Entry 7LN0 (electron microscopy, 2.98 A resolution); this record covers chains D and E of the 7 polymer chains in the assembly.

== Chain D (and E) ==
Name: Transitional endoplasmic reticulum ATPase
From: Homo sapiens
Notes: EC 3.6.4.6; chain E of this document is another copy of the same molecule, construct and numbering; everything in this record applies to it too
UniProtKB: P55072 (TERA_HUMAN); residues 1-806 here = UniProt positions 1-806
Sequence (806 residues; row label = number of the first residue in the row):
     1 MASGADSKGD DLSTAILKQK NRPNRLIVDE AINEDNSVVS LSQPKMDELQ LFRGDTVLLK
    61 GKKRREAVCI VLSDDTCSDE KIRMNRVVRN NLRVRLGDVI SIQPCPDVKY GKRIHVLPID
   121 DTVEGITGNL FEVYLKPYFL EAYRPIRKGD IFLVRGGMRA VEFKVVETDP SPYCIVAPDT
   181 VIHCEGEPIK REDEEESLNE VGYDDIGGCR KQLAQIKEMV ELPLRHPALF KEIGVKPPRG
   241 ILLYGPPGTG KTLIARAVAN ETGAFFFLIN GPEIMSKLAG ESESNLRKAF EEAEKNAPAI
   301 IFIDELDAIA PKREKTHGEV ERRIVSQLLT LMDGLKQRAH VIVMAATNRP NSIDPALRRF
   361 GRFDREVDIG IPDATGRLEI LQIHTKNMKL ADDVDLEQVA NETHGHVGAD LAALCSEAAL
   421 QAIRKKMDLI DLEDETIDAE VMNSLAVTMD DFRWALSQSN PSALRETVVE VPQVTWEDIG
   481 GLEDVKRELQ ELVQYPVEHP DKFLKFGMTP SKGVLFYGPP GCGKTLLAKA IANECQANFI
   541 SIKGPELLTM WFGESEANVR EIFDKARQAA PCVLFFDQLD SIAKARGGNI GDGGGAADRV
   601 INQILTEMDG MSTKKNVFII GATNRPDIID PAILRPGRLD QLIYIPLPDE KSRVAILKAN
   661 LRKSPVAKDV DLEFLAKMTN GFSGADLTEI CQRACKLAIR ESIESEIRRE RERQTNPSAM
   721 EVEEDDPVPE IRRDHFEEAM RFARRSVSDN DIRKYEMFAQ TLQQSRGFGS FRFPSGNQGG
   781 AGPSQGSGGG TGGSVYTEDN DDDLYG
Unresolved in the structure: 1-11, 715-726, 776-806 (chain E: 1-11, 715-726, 767-806)
Differences from the reference sequence: engineered mutation E232 (Ala in P55072), Q578 (Glu in P55072)
Bound ions: Mg2+ site 1: T252 (together with ATP); Mg2+ site 2: T525 (together with ATP)
Residues lining bound ligands:
  - ATP (adenosine-5'-triphosphate), molecule 1: D205, I206, G207, C209, P246, P247, G248, T249, G250, K251, T252, L253, R256, E305, N348, I380, H384, V407, G408, A409
  - ATP, molecule 2: D333, A356, R359, R362
  - ATP, molecule 3: D478, I479, G480, L482, P519, P520, G521, C522, G523, K524, T525, L526, Q578, N624, I656, N660, G684, A685, T688
  - ATP, molecule 4: D609, R635, R638
UniProt features mapped onto this chain:
  - region: T797 to G806 (Interaction with UBXN6)
  - motif: D802 to G806 (PIM motif)
  - binding site (ATP): P247 to L253, N348, H384, G521 to L526
  - modified residue: A2 (N-acetylalanine), S3 (Phosphoserine), S7 (Phosphoserine), S13 (Phosphoserine), S37 (Phosphoserine), K315 (N6,N6,N6-trimethyllysine), T436 (Phosphothreonine), S462 (Phosphoserine), K502 (N6-acetyllysine), K505 (N6-acetyllysine), K668 (N6-acetyllysine), S702 (Phosphoserine), K754 (N6-acetyllysine), S770 (Phosphoserine), S775 (Phosphoserine), S787 (Phosphoserine), Y805 (Phosphotyrosine)
  - cross-link (Glycyl lysine isopeptide (Lys-Gly)): K8 (interchain with G-Cter in SUMO2), K18 (interchain with G-Cter in SUMO2)
  - natural variant: R95 (R95G: In IBMPFD1), G97 (G97E: In CMT2Y), I126 (I126F: In IBMPFD1; uncertain significance), R155 (R155C: In IBMPFD1; R155H: In FTDALS6 and IBMPFD1; R155L: In IBMPFD1; R155P: In IBMPFD1; R155S: In IBMPFD1), R159 (R159G: In FTDALS6; R159H: In IBMPFD1), A160 (A160T: In IBMPFD1; uncertain significance), E185 (E185K: In CMT2Y), R191 (R191Q: In FTDALS6 and IBMPFD1), L198 (L198W: In IBMPFD1), E232 (A232E: In IBMPFD1; this construct carries the variant), I254 (I254F: In IBMPFD1; uncertain significance), I369 (I369T: In IBMPFD1; uncertain significance), 2 further natural variant entries in UniProt
  - mutagenesis: F52 to D55 (Abolishes interaction with NPLOC4; when associated with A-110), R53 (R53A: Minor effect on affinity for ATP and ADP), R86 (R86A: Strongly increased affinity for ATP. Strongly reduced affinity for ADP), Y110 (Y110A: Abolishes interaction with NPLOC4; when associated with 52-A--A-55), R113 to H115 (Severely reduced binding to DERL1), F131 (F131R: Severely reduced binding to DERL1), L140 (L140D: Severely reduced binding to DERL1), D179 (D179R: No effect on binding to DERL1), H183 (H183W: Severely reduced binding to DERL1), K251 (K251Q: Impairs ERAD degradation of HMGCR and does not inhibit interaction with RHBDD1; when associated with Q-524), E305 (E305Q: Defect in ubiquitin-dependent protein degradation by the proteasome; when associated with Q-578), K312 (K312A: Does not affect methylation by VCPKMT), 7 further mutagenesis entries in UniProt
Reported in the primary citation:
  - mutagenesis - W551A/F552A, R599A: abolished catalytic activity
  - mutagenesis - I590A/D592A: unchanged catalytic activity
  - mutagenesis - L464A: decreased catalytic activity
  - disease-associated variants - A232E: increased catalytic activity (citing earlier work)
  - mutagenesis - E578Q: decreased catalytic activity (citing earlier work)

== How chain D and chain E interact ==
Contacting residue pairs (219):
  L12(D) - Q421(E)
  L12(D) - R424(E)
  A15(D) - M427(E)  hydrophobic
  A15(D) - D428(E)
  I16(D) - L432(E)  hydrophobic
  K18(D) - D431(E)
  K18(D) - E433(E)
  Q19(D) - D431(E)
  Q19(D) - E433(E)
  K20(D) - D428(E)
  K20(D) - D431(E)
  R22(D) - D431(E)  salt bridge
  R22(D) - D434(E)  salt bridge
  R25(D) - E433(E)  salt bridge
  R25(D) - D434(E)  salt bridge
  E218(D) - R424(E)  salt bridge
  L222(D) - I423(E)  hydrophobic
  L222(D) - L432(E)  hydrophobic
  R225(D) - L432(E)
  H226(D) - I430(E)
  H226(D) - D431(E)
  H226(D) - L432(E)
  H226(D) - D434(E)  hydrogen bond (side chain-backbone)
  A228(D) - M442(E)
  L229(D) - I423(E)  hydrophobic
  L229(D) - M427(E)  hydrophobic
  L229(D) - I437(E)  hydrophobic
  L229(D) - M442(E)
  L229(D) - L445(E)  hydrophobic
  F230(D) - I423(E)  hydrophobic
  K231(D) - E195(E)  salt bridge
  E232(D) - K389(E)
  E232(D) - M442(E)
  I233(D) - M388(E)
  I233(D) - K389(E)
  I233(D) - A419(E)
  I233(D) - A422(E)  hydrophobic
  I233(D) - I423(E)  hydrophobic
  I233(D) - L445(E)  hydrophobic
  I233(D) - V447(E)  hydrophobic
  G234(D) - N387(E)
  G234(D) - M388(E)
  V235(D) - S416(E)
  V235(D) - A419(E)  hydrophobic
  K236(D) - S416(E)
  P238(D) - S416(E)
  P238(D) - E417(E)
  L278(D) - K277(E)
  A279(D) - M275(E)  hydrophobic
  A279(D) - S276(E)
  A279(D) - K277(E)  hydrogen bond (backbone-backbone)
  G280(D) - M275(E)
  E283(D) - P272(E)
  R287(D) - E273(E)
  K312(D) - E466(E)  salt bridge
  R313(D) - D307(E)  salt bridge
  R313(D) - N348(E)  hydrogen bond
  R313(D) - R349(E)
  E314(D) - R349(E)  salt bridge
  K315(D) - E554(E)
  H317(D) - H317(E)  hydrogen bond
  E319(D) - T316(E)
  E319(D) - H317(E)  hydrogen bond (side chain-backbone)
  E319(D) - G318(E)
  E319(D) - E321(E)
  R322(D) - R349(E)
  R323(D) - P272(E)
  R323(D) - M275(E)
  R323(D) - A308(E)
  R323(D) - E321(E)  salt bridge
  S326(D) - P272(E)
  S326(D) - A308(E)
  Q327(D) - P272(E)
  Q327(D) - E273(E)
  L329(D) - E305(E)
  T330(D) - N270(E)
  T330(D) - E305(E)
  D333(D) - R256(E)  salt bridge
  G334(D) - T252(E)
  G334(D) - R256(E)  hydrogen bond (backbone-side chain)
  L335(D) - T252(E)
  L335(D) - A255(E)  hydrophobic
  L335(D) - R256(E)
  L335(D) - F266(E)  hydrophobic
  L335(D) - F302(E)  hydrophobic
  Q337(D) - R256(E)  hydrogen bond
  N351(D) - E466(E)
  I353(D) - E466(E)
  P355(D) - E466(E)
  A356(D) - N348(E)
  R358(D) - S462(E)
  R358(D) - R465(E)  hydrogen bond (backbone-side chain)
  R358(D) - E466(E)
  R359(D) - P247(E)
  R359(D) - G248(E)
  R359(D) - A409(E)
  R359(D) - S462(E)
  F360(D) - A409(E)
  F360(D) - A412(E)  hydrophobic
  F360(D) - A413(E)  hydrophobic
  R362(D) - E305(E)  salt bridge
  F363(D) - R465(E)  hydrogen bond (backbone-side chain)
  D364(D) - R465(E)  hydrogen bond (backbone-side chain)
  R365(D) - E417(E)  salt bridge
  R365(D) - L420(E)
  R365(D) - R424(E)
  E366(D) - R465(E)  salt bridge
  R487(D) - R700(E)
  E488(D) - R693(E)  salt bridge
  E488(D) - K696(E)  salt bridge
  E488(D) - R700(E)  salt bridge
  E491(D) - R700(E)  salt bridge
  Y495(D) - R700(E)
  Y495(D) - I703(E)  hydrophobic
  H499(D) - I703(E)
  K502(D) - I699(E)
  K502(D) - S702(E)  hydrogen bond
  K502(D) - I703(E)
  K502(D) - E706(E)  salt bridge
  F503(D) - I699(E)  hydrophobic
  K505(D) - P665(E)
  K505(D) - V728(E)  hydrogen bond (side chain-backbone)
  F506(D) - S664(E)  hydrogen bond (backbone-side chain)
  F506(D) - P665(E)
  F506(D) - C695(E)  hydrophobic
  F506(D) - A698(E)  hydrophobic
  F506(D) - I699(E)  hydrophobic
  F506(D) - V728(E)
  F506(D) - E730(E)
  F506(D) - I731(E)  hydrophobic
  M508(D) - N660(E)
  M508(D) - L661(E)  hydrophobic
  M508(D) - C691(E)  hydrophobic
  M508(D) - C695(E)  hydrophobic
  T509(D) - Q692(E)  hydrogen bond
  S511(D) - E689(E)
  S511(D) - Q692(E)
  W551(D) - M550(E)  hydrophobic
  F552(D) - L548(E)  hydrophobic
  F552(D) - T549(E)
  F552(D) - M550(E)  hydrogen bond (backbone-backbone)
  F552(D) - S555(E)
  F552(D) - A596(E)  hydrophobic
  E554(D) - M550(E)
  E556(D) - P545(E)
  R560(D) - P545(E)  hydrogen bond (side chain-backbone)
  R560(D) - E546(E)  salt bridge
  R586(D) - D580(E)  salt bridge
  R586(D) - N624(E)  hydrogen bond
  R586(D) - R625(E)  hydrogen bond (backbone-side chain)
  G587(D) - R625(E)
  I590(D) - G588(E)
  G591(D) - D592(E)
  G593(D) - D592(E)
  G594(D) - D592(E)  hydrogen bond (backbone-backbone)
  G595(D) - N589(E)
  D598(D) - K584(E)  salt bridge
  R599(D) - P545(E)
  R599(D) - L548(E)
  R599(D) - S581(E)
  N602(D) - Q578(E)
  N602(D) - D580(E)  hydrogen bond
  N602(D) - S581(E)  hydrogen bond (side chain-backbone)
  Q603(D) - K543(E)
  Q603(D) - P545(E)
  L605(D) - Q578(E)
  T606(D) - K543(E)
  T606(D) - Q578(E)
  E607(D) - K543(E)
  G610(D) - T525(E)
  G610(D) - K529(E)  hydrogen bond (backbone-side chain)
  G610(D) - D577(E)
  M611(D) - E470(E)
  M611(D) - V471(E)
  M611(D) - P472(E)
  M611(D) - T525(E)
  M611(D) - A528(E)
  M611(D) - K529(E)
  M611(D) - F539(E)  hydrophobic
  M611(D) - S541(E)  hydrogen bond
  M611(D) - F575(E)  hydrophobic
  S612(D) - E470(E)
  T613(D) - E470(E)  hydrogen bond (backbone-backbone)
  D630(D) - R625(E)  salt bridge
  A632(D) - P520(E)  hydrophobic
  A632(D) - N624(E)
  L634(D) - R744(E)  hydrogen bond (backbone-side chain)
  R635(D) - P520(E)
  R635(D) - G521(E)
  R635(D) - A685(E)
  R635(D) - S746(E)
  P636(D) - A685(E)
  P636(D) - D686(E)
  P636(D) - E689(E)
  P636(D) - S746(E)
  R638(D) - Q578(E)
  L639(D) - R744(E)
  D640(D) - E689(E)
  D640(D) - R744(E)
  Q641(D) - R693(E)  hydrogen bond
  Q641(D) - K696(E)  hydrogen bond
  L642(D) - R744(E)
  L762(D) - R744(E)
  S765(D) - R745(E)
  R766(D) - A743(E)
  F771(D) - F674(E)  hydrophobic
  F771(D) - L675(E)  hydrophobic
  F771(D) - M678(E)  hydrophobic
  F771(D) - E737(E)
  F771(D) - M740(E)  hydrophobic
  R772(D) - F674(E)
  R772(D) - E737(E)  salt bridge
  F773(D) - D671(E)
  F773(D) - L675(E)  hydrophobic
  F773(D) - R733(E)  hydrogen bond (backbone-side chain)
  F773(D) - F736(E)  hydrophobic
  F773(D) - E737(E)  hydrogen bond (backbone-side chain)
  P774(D) - F674(E)
  P774(D) - R733(E)  hydrogen bond (backbone-side chain)
Also at the interface, not in a pair above, chain D (118 interface residues in all): S13, K60, K217, E221, P237, E281, G507, P510, G553, P631, S775
Also at the interface, not in a pair above, chain E (131 interface residues in all): L268, D304, S352, E435, T436, A532, G544, N558, E561, G593, A597, I628, K663, V670, F682, P729, D751

== Overview ==
118 residues of chain D face 131 of chain E across their interface; the contacts include 30 hydrogen bonds and
24 salt bridges. Polar pairs include R22(D)-D431(E), R22(D)-D434(E) and R25(D)-E433(E). The paper reports that
W551A/F552A and R599A of chain D abolish catalytic activity; L464A and E578Q of chain D reduce catalytic
activity; 6 substitutions were tested in all.
Both chains are Transitional endoplasmic reticulum ATPase (Homo sapiens). Entry 7LN0 (Cryo-EM structure of
human p97 in complex with Npl4/Ufd1 and Ub6 (Class 2)) was determined by electron microscopy (same publication
as 7LMZ, 7LN1, 7LN2, 7LN3, 7LN4, 7LN5 and 7LN6).
